Entry 3RH4 (X-ray diffraction, 1.92 A resolution); this record covers chains T and A of the 4 polymer chains in the assembly.

[Chain T]
Molecule: 16-nt DNA strand
Sequence (16 nucleotides; each row starts with the number of its first residue):
     1 CCGACGCCGCATCAGC

[Chain A]
Molecule: DNA polymerase beta
Source organism: Homo sapiens
Notes: EC 2.7.7.7, 4.2.99.-
UniProtKB: P06746 (DPOLB_HUMAN); residue numbers follow UniProt; this construct covers 1-335
Sequence (335 residues; each row starts with the number of its first residue):
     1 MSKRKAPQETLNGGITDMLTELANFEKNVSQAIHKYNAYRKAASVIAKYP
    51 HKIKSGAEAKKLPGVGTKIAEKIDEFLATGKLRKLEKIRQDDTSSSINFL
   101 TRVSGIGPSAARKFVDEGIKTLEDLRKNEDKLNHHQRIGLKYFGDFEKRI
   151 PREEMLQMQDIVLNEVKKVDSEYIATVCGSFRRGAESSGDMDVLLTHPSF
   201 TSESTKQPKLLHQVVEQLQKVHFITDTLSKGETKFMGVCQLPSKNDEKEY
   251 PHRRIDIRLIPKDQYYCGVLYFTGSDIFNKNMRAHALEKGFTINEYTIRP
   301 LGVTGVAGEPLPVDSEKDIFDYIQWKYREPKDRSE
Not modelled in the structure: 1-9
Bound ions: Na+ site 1: Lys60, Leu62, Val65 (shared with 1 residue of chain D); Na+ site 2: Thr101, Val103, Ile106 (shared with 1 residue of chain P); Mn2+ site 1: Asp145, His252; Mn2+ site 2: Asp190, Asp192, Asp256 (together with CTP); Mn2+ site 3: Asp190, Asp192 (together with CTP); Mn2+ site 4 near His285 (its only coordinating residue here)
Residues lining bound ligands:
  - CTP (cytidine-5'-triphosphate), molecule 1: Arg149, Gly179, Ser180, Arg183, Ser188, Gly189, Asp190, Asp192, Asp256, Tyr271, Phe272, Thr273, Gly274, Ser275, Asp276, Asn279
  - CTP, molecule 2: Ile174, Ala175, Thr176, Arg182, Leu194, Thr196, Lys262, Tyr265, Tyr266
From the paper describing this entry:
  - binding site for CTP: Tyr271, Phe272
  - binding site for the 10-nt DNA strand: Tyr271
  - contacts within the chain: Tyr271-Gly274 (backbone contact), Tyr271-Asn279 (hydrogen bond)
  - mutagenesis - Y271A (2-fold), Y271F: unchanged catalytic activity on dCTP
  - mutagenesis - Y271A (12-fold), Y271F (3.3-fold): increased catalytic activity on rCTP
  - mutagenesis - Y271A (6-fold): increased binding to rCTP
  - mutagenesis - F272A (110-fold): decreased catalytic activity on rCTP
  - mutagenesis - Y271A (12-fold), Y271F (3.3-fold): increased catalytic activity on CTP
  - mutagenesis - Y271A (6-fold): increased binding to CTP
  - mutagenesis - F272A (69-fold): decreased catalytic activity on dCTP
  - mutagenesis - F272A (110-fold): decreased catalytic activity on CTP

[How chain T and chain A interact]
Pairs across the interface - 28 pairs, chain T then chain A:
  DC5(T) - His34(A)  stacking on the base
  DC5(T) - Leu287(A)  phosphate contact
  DG6(T) - Asn279(A)  base contact
  DG6(T) - Lys280(A)  hydrogen bond to the base
  DG6(T) - Arg283(A)  hydrogen bond to the base
  DG6(T) - Ala284(A)  sugar contact
  DG6(T) - Leu287(A)  phosphate contact
  DC7(T) - Arg283(A)  hydrogen bond to the sugar
  DC7(T) - Leu287(A)  phosphate contact
  DC7(T) - Thr292(A)  hydrogen bond to the phosphate
  DC7(T) - Ile293(A)  sugar contact
  DC7(T) - Asn294(A)  phosphate contact
  DC8(T) - Asn294(A)  hydrogen bond to the phosphate
  DC8(T) - Glu295(A)  sugar contact
  DC8(T) - Arg299(A)  salt bridge to the phosphate
  DG9(T) - Thr233(A)  hydrogen bond to the phosphate
  DG9(T) - Lys234(A)  phosphate contact
  DG9(T) - Arg258(A)  sugar contact
  DG9(T) - Tyr296(A)  hydrogen bond to the phosphate
  DC10(T) - Ser229(A)  phosphate contact
  DC10(T) - Lys230(A)  hydrogen bond to the phosphate
  DC10(T) - Gly231(A)  phosphate contact
  DC10(T) - Glu232(A)  hydrogen bond to the phosphate
  DC10(T) - Thr233(A)  hydrogen bond to the phosphate
  DC10(T) - Lys234(A)  hydrogen bond to the phosphate
  DA11(T) - Ser229(A)  phosphate contact
  DA11(T) - Lys230(A)  hydrogen bond to the phosphate
  DT12(T) - Asn133(A)  phosphate contact
Also at the interface, not in a pair above, chain A (22 interface residues in all): His134, Tyr271

[In short]
8 residues of chain T face 22 of chain A across their interface; the contacts include 12 hydrogen bonds, 1
salt bridge and 1 aromatic stacking contact. Among the polar pairs are DG6(T)-Lys280(A), DG6(T)-Arg283(A) and
DC7(T)-Arg283(A). The paper reports a binding site for CTP at Tyr271(A) and Phe272(A); Y271A and Y271F of
chain A increase catalytic activity on rCTP.
Chain T is a 16-nt DNA strand and chain A is DNA polymerase beta (Homo sapiens); the structure, DNA Polymerase
Beta with a dideoxy-terminated primer with an incoming ribonucleotide (rCTP), was determined by X-ray
diffraction together with 3RH6 from the same study.
